PDB entry 3UCN | X-ray diffraction, 2.25 A resolution | chains A and B

== Chain A (and B) ==
Protein: Carbonic anhydrase
Source organism: Coccomyxa sp. PA
Notes: EC 4.2.1.1; chain B of this document is another copy of the same molecule, construct and numbering; everything in this record applies to it too
UniProtKB: Q96554 (Q96554_9CHLO); residues 1-227 here = UniProt positions 1-227
Chain sequence (227 residues; each row starts with the number of its first residue):
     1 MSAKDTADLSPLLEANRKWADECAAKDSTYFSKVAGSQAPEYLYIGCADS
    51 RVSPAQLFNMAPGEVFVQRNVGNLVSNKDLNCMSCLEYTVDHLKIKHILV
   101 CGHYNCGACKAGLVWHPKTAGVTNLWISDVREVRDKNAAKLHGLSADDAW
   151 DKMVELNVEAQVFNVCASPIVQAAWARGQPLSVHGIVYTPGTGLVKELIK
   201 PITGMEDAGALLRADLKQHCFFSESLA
Disordered / not traced: 1-5
Bound ions: Zn2+: Cys47, His103, Cys106 (together with azide ion)
Reported in the primary citation:
  - binding site for azide ion: Gln38, Gly107
  - catalytic residues: Asp49, Arg51 (proposed by the authors, not directly observed)
  - catalytic residues: Gln38, Tyr88, His92 (citing earlier work)

== Chain A / chain B interface ==
Residue-residue contacts (147):
  Ala7(A) with His97(B); Ser182(B); His184(B); Pro201(B)
  Leu9(A) with Leu99(B), hydrophobic; His184(B); Ile186(B), hydrophobic; Glu197(B)
  Leu12(A) with Tyr42(B), hydrophobic; Phe58(B); Met60(B), hydrophobic
  Leu13(A) with Val195(B), hydrophobic
  Ala15(A) with Phe58(B)
  Asn16(A) with Leu57(B), hydrogen bond (side chain-backbone); Gly193(B), hydrogen bond (side chain-backbone); Leu194(B); Val195(B), hydrogen bond (side chain-backbone)
  Arg17(A) with Leu194(B)
  Trp19(A) with Gln56(B); Leu57(B); Tyr188(B); Gly193(B)
  Ala20(A) with Thr192(B); Gly193(B)
  Phe31(A) with Tyr188(B); Pro190(B); Gly191(B); Thr192(B); Gly193(B)
  Ser32(A) with Gly191(B)
  Val34(A) with Arg51(B), hydrogen bond (backbone-side chain); Pro190(B)
  Ala35(A) with Arg51(B); Asn105(B); Gly191(B)
  Gly36(A) with Arg51(B); Asn105(B)
  Ser37(A) with Arg51(B), hydrogen bond (backbone-side chain); Asn105(B), hydrogen bond (backbone-side chain)
  Gln38(A) with Asp49(B), hydrogen bond; Ser50(B), hydrogen bond; Arg51(B)
  Pro40(A) with Ser50(B)
  Tyr42(A) with Leu12(B), hydrophobic
  Ala48(A) with Phe66(B), hydrophobic; Val67(B), hydrogen bond (backbone-backbone); Cys85(B), hydrophobic
  Asp49(A) with Gln38(B), hydrogen bond; Phe66(B)
  Ser50(A) with Gln38(B), hydrogen bond; Pro40(B); Pro62(B); Gly63(B), hydrogen bond (backbone-backbone); Val65(B); Phe66(B)
  Arg51(A) with Val34(B), hydrogen bond (side chain-backbone); Ala35(B); Ser37(B); Gln38(B); Gly63(B)
  Ser53(A) with Ala55(B)
  Ala55(A) with Ser53(B); Gln56(B)
  Gln56(A) with Trp19(B), hydrogen bond (backbone-side chain); Ala55(B); Met60(B), hydrogen bond (side chain-backbone); Pro62(B)
  Leu57(A) with Asn16(B), hydrogen bond (backbone-side chain); Trp19(B)
  Phe58(A) with Leu12(B); Ala15(B)
  Met60(A) with Leu12(B), hydrophobic; Gln56(B), hydrogen bond (backbone-side chain)
  Pro62(A) with Ser50(B); Arg51(B); Gln56(B)
  Gly63(A) with Ser50(B), hydrogen bond (backbone-backbone); Arg51(B)
  Glu64(A) with Ser50(B)
  Val65(A) with Ser50(B)
  Phe66(A) with Ala48(B), hydrophobic; Asp49(B); Ser50(B)
  Val67(A) with Ala48(B), hydrogen bond (backbone-backbone); Arg69(B)
  Gln68(A) with Arg69(B), hydrogen bond (side chain-backbone); Asn81(B), hydrogen bond
  Arg69(A) with Val67(B); Gln68(B), hydrogen bond (backbone-side chain); Arg69(B)
  Asn70(A) with Asn81(B)
  Val71(A) with Cys85(B), hydrophobic
  Asp79(A) with Asn81(B), hydrogen bond
  Leu80(A) with Val122(B), hydrophobic; Trp126(B)
  Asn81(A) with Gln68(B), hydrogen bond; Asn70(B); Asp79(B), hydrogen bond; Asn81(B); Trp126(B)
  Met83(A) with Val122(B)
  Ser84(A) with Val122(B); Thr123(B); Trp126(B)
  Cys85(A) with Ala48(B), hydrophobic; Val71(B), hydrophobic
  Glu87(A) with Gly121(B); Val122(B), hydrogen bond (side chain-backbone); Thr123(B), hydrogen bond
  Tyr88(A) with Gly107(B); Thr123(B)
  His97(A) with Thr6(B)
  Asn105(A) with Ala35(B); Gly36(B); Ser37(B)
  Gly107(A) with Tyr88(B)
  Trp115(A) with His92(B)
  Gly121(A) with Glu87(B)
  Val122(A) with Met83(B); Ser84(B); Glu87(B), hydrogen bond (backbone-side chain)
  Thr123(A) with Ser84(B); Glu87(B), hydrogen bond; Tyr88(B)
  Trp126(A) with Leu80(B); Asn81(B); Ser84(B)
  His184(A) with Ala7(B); Leu9(B)
  Ile186(A) with Leu9(B), hydrophobic
  Pro190(A) with Phe31(B); Val34(B)
  Gly191(A) with Phe31(B); Ser32(B); Ala35(B)
  Thr192(A) with Ala20(B); Phe31(B)
  Gly193(A) with Asn16(B), hydrogen bond (backbone-side chain); Trp19(B); Ala20(B); Phe31(B)
  Leu194(A) with Asn16(B); Arg17(B); Ala20(B), hydrophobic
  Val195(A) with Leu13(B); Asn16(B), hydrogen bond (backbone-side chain)
  Pro201(A) with Ala7(B)
Interface residues without a listed pair, chain A (73 interface residues in all): Asn59, Ala61, Cys82, His92, Leu99, Leu125, Ser182, Tyr188, Glu197, Thr203
Interface residues without a listed pair, chain B (74 interface residues in all): Asn59, Ala61, Glu64, Cys82, Trp115, Leu125, Thr203

== Overview ==
The interface between chain A and chain B involves 73 residues on one side and 74 on the other, with 31
hydrogen bonds. Polar pairs include Asn16(A)-Leu57(B), Asn16(A)-Gly193(B) and Asn16(A)-Val195(B). From the
paper: catalytic residues Asp49(A), Arg51(A) and Gln38(A) among others; a binding site for azide ion at
Gln38(A) and Gly107(A).
Chain A and chain B are both Carbonic anhydrase (Coccomyxa sp. PA); the structure, Coccomyxa beta-carbonic
anhydrase in complex with azide, was determined by X-ray diffraction (same publication as 3UCJ, 3UCK, 3UCM and
3UCO).
